PDB entry 9US5 | X-ray diffraction, 2.66 A resolution | chain A

# Chain A
Name: Maltohexaose-producing amylase
Organism: Klebsiella pneumoniae
Notes: EC 3.2.1.98
UniProt: Q9RHR1 (Q9RHR1_KLEPN); residue numbers follow UniProt; this construct covers 120-677
Chain sequence (566 residues; each row starts with the number of its first residue):
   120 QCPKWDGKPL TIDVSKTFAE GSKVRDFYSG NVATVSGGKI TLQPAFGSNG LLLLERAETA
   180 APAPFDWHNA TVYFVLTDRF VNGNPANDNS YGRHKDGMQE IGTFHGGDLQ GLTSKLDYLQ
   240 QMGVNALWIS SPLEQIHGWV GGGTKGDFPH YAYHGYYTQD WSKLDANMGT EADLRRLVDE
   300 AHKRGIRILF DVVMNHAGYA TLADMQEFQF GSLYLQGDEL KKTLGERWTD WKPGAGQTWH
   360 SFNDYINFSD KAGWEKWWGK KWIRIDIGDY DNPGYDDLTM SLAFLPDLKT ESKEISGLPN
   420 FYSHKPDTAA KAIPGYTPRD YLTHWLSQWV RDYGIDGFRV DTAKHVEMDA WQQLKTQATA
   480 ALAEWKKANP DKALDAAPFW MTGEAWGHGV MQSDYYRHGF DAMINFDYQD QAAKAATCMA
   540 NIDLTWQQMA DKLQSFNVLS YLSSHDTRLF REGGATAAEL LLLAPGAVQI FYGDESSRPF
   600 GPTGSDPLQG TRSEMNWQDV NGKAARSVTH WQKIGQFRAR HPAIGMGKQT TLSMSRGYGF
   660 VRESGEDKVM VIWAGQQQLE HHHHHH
Unresolved in the structure: 678-685
Sequence notes: expression tag (678-685)
Disulfides: Cys121-Cys537

# Summary
Chain A is Maltohexaose-producing amylase (Klebsiella pneumoniae); the structure, Domain N deletion mutant of
Klebsiella pneumoniae maltohexaose-producing alpha-amylase in complex with maltohexaose, was determined by
X-ray diffraction together with 9US3, 9US4 and 9US6 from the same study.
